PDB entry 6X2N | electron microscopy, 3.90 A resolution | chains J and Q of the 9 polymer chains in the assembly

# Chain J
Protein: DNA-directed RNA polymerase subunit beta'
From: Escherichia coli
Notes: EC 2.7.7.6
Reference sequence: A0A4S1NBU2 (A0A4S1NBU2_ECOLX); residue numbers follow UniProt; this construct covers 1-1407
Chain sequence (1407 residues; row label = number of the first residue in the row):
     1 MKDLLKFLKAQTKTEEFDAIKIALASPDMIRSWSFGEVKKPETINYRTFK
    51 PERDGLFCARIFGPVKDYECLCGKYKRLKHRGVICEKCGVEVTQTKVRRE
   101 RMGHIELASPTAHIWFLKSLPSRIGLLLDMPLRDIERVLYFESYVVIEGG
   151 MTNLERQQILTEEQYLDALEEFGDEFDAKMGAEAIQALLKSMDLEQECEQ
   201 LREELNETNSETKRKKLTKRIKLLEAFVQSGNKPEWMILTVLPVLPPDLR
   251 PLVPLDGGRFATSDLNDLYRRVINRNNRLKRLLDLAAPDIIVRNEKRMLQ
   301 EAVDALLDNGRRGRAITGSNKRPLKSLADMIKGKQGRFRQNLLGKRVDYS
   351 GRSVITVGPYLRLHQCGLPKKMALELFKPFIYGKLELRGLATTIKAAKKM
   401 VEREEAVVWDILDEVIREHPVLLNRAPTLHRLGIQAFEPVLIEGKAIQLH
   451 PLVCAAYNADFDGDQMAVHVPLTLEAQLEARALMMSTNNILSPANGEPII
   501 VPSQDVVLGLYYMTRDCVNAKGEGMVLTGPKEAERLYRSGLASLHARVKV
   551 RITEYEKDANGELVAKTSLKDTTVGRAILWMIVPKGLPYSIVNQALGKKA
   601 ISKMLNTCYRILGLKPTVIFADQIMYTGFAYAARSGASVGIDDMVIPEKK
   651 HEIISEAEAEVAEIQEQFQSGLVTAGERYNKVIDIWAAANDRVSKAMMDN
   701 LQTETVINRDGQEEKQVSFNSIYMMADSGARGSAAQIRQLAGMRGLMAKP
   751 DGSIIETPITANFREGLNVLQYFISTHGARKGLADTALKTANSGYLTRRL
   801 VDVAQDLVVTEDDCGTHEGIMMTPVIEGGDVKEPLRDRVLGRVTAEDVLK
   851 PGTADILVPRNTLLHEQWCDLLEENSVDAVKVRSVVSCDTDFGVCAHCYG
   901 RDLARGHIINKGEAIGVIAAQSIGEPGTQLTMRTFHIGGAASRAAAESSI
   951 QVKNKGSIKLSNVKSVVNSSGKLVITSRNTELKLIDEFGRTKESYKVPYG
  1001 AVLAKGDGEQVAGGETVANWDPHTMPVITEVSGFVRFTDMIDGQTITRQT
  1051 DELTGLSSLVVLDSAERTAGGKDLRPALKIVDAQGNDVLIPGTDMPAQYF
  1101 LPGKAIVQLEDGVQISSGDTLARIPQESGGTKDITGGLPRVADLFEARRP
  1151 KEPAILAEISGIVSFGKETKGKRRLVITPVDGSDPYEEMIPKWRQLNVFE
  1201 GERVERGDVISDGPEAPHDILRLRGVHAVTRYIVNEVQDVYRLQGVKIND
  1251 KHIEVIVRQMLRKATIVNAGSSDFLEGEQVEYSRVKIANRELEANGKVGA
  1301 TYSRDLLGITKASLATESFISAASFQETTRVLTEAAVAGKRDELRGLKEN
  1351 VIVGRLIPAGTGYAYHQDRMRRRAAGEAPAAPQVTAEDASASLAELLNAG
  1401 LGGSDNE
Not modelled in the structure: 1-15, 934-947, 1127-1134, 1374-1407
Differences from the reference sequence: conflict Val1384 (Met in A0A4S1NBU2)
Bound ions: Zn2+ site 1: Cys70, Cys72, Cys85, Cys88; Mg2+: Asp460, Asp462, Asp464 (shared with 1 residue of chain R); Zn2+ site 2: Cys888, Cys895, Cys898

# Chain Q
Molecule: 64-nt DNA strand
Sequence (64 nucleotides; each row starts with the number of its first residue):
     1 CCCAACGGCACCGCTGCAAGGAATAGGATACTTGCGGGCTAGGCTCTTAT
    51 GGCGGCGAATACCC
Not modelled in the structure: 1-9, 42-47

# Interface between chain J and chain Q
Pairs across the interface (11; chain J residue first):
  Tyr46(J) - DA41(Q)  sugar contact
  Arg47(J) - DA41(Q)  salt bridge to the phosphate
  Arg133(J) - DA59(Q)  phosphate contact
  Arg133(J) - DT60(Q)  salt bridge to the phosphate
  Lys219(J) - DA58(Q)  salt bridge to the phosphate
  Arg259(J) - DA41(Q)  hydrogen bond to the base
  Arg314(J) - DT48(Q)  salt bridge to the phosphate
  Arg1148(J) - DG55(Q)  hydrogen bond to the phosphate
  Arg1148(J) - DC56(Q)  salt bridge to the phosphate
  Lys1151(J) - DG55(Q)  salt bridge to the phosphate
  Lys1170(J) - DC64(Q)  hydrogen bond to the phosphate
Interface residues without a listed pair, chain J (11 interface residues in all): Lys321, Glu1146
Interface residues without a listed pair, chain Q (9 interface residues in all): DA49

# Summary
The interface between chain J and chain Q involves 11 residues on one side and 9 on the other, with 3 hydrogen
bonds and 6 salt bridges. Among the polar pairs are Arg259(J)-DA41(Q), Arg1148(J)-DG55(Q) and
Lys1170(J)-DC64(Q). Cys70(J), Cys72(J), Cys85(J) and Cys88(J) coordinate Zn2+ site 1.
Chain J is DNA-directed RNA polymerase subunit beta' (Escherichia coli) and chain Q is a 64-nt DNA strand; the
structure, Mfd-bound E.coli RNA polymerase elongation complex - I state, was determined by electron
microscopy, deposited together with 6X26, 6X2F, 6X43, 6X4W, 6X4Y and 6X50.
